PDB entry 8EWY | electron microscopy, 5.50 A resolution (low resolution: residue-level contacts below are approximate; hydrogen-bond / salt-bridge calls are withheld) | chains A and B of the 4 polymer chains in the assembly

[Chain A (and B)]
Molecule: Tyrosine-protein kinase
Source organism: Mus musculus
Notes: EC 2.7.10.2; chain B of this document is another copy of the same molecule, construct and numbering; everything in this record applies to it too
Reference sequence: B1ASP2 (B1ASP2_MOUSE); residue numbers follow UniProt; this construct covers 1-1153
Amino-acid sequence (1173 residues; each row starts with the number of its first residue):
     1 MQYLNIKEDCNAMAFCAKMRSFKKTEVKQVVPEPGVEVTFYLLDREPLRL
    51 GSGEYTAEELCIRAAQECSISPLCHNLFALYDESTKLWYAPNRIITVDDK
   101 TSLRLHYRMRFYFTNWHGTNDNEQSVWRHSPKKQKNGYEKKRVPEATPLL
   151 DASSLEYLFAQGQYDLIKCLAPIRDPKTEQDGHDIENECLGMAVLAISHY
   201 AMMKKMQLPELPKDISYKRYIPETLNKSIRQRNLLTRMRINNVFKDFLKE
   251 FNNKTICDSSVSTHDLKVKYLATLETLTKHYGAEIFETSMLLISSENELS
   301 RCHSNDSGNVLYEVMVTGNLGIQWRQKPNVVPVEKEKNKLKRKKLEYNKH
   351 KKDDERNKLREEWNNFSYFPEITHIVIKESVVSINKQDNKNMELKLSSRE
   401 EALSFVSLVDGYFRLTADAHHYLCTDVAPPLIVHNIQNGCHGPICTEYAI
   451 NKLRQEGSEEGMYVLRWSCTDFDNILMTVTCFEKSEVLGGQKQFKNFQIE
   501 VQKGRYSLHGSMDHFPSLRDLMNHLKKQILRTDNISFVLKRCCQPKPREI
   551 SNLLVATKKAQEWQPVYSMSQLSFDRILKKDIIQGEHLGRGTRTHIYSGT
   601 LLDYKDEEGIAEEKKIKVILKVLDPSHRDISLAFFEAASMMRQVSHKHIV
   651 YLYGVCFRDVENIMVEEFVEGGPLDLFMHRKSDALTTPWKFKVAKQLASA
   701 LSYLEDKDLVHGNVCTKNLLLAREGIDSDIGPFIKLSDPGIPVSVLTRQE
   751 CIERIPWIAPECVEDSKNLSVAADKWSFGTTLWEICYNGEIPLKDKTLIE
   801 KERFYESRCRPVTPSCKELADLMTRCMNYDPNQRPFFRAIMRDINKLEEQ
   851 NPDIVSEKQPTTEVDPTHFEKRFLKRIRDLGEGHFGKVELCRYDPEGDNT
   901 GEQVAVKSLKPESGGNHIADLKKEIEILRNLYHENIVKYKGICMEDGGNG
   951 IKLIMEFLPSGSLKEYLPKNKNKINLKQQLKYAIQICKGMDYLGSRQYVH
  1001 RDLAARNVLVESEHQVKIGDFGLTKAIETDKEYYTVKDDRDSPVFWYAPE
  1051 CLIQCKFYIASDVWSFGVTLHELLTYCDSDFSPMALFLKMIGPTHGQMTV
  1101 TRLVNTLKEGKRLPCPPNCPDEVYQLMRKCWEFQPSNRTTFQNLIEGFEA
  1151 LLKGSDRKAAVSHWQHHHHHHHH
Not modelled in the structure: 1-31, 133-144, 330-360, 481-491, 605-612, 856-866, 1154-1173
Construct notes: engineered mutation F657 (Val in B1ASP2); expression tag (1154-1173)
From the paper describing this entry:
  - post-translational modification sites: Y1033 (citing earlier work)
  - allosteric site: C816 (citing earlier work)

[Chain A / chain B interface]
Pairs across the interface - 12 pairs, chain A then chain B:
  S570(A) - F574(B)
  S570(A) - D575(B)
  L572(A) - L572(B)
  L572(A) - S573(B)
  L572(A) - F574(B)
  S573(A) - L572(B)
  F574(A) - S570(B)
  F574(A) - Q571(B)
  F574(A) - L572(B)
  D575(A) - S570(B)
  D629(A) - D659(B)
  D659(A) - D629(B)
Also at the interface, not in a pair above, chain A (10 interface residues in all): Q571, R628, Q1097
Also at the interface, not in a pair above, chain B (10 interface residues in all): R628, Q1097

[Overview]
The chain A/chain B interface involves 10 residues from each chain. From the paper: an allosteric site at
C816(A); a modification site at Y1033(A).
Chain A and chain B are both Tyrosine-protein kinase (Mus musculus); the structure, Structure of Janus Kinase
(JAK) dimer complexed with cytokine receptor intracellular domain, was determined by electron microscopy.
